PDB entry 8EHQ | electron microscopy, 3.00 A resolution | chains G and N of the 9 polymer chains in the assembly

== Chain G ==
Molecule: Transcription termination/antitermination protein NusG
Source organism: Bacillus subtilis subsp. subtilis str. 168
Reference sequence: Q06795 (NUSG_BACSU); residues 1-177 here = UniProt positions 1-177
Sequence (177 residues; row label = number of the first residue in the row):
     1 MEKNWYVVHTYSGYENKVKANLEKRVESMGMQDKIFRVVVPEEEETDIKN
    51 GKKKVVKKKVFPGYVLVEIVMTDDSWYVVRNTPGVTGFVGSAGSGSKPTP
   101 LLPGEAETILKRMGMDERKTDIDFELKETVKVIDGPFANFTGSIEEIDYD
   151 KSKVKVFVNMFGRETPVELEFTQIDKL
Not modelled in the structure: 1-2, 113-177

== Chain N ==
Molecule: 40-nt DNA strand
Sequence (40 nucleotides; row label = number of the first residue in the row):
     1 GGGCGCATGCTGCTCTTCTTTGCCATCACGGCGACTGCCG
Not modelled in the structure: 1-2

== How chain G and chain N interact ==
Contacting residue pairs (11):
  Tyr11(G) - DC18(N)  hydrogen bond to the base
  Asp73(G) - DT21(N)  base contact
  Trp76(G) - DT20(N)  sugar contact
  Trp76(G) - DT21(N)  base contact
  Tyr77(G) - DT21(N)  base contact
  Arg80(G) - DC18(N)  base contact
  Arg80(G) - DT20(N)  salt bridge to the phosphate
  Asn81(G) - DT20(N)  base contact
  Thr86(G) - DC18(N)  hydrogen bond to the sugar
  Thr86(G) - DT19(N)  phosphate contact
  Lys97(G) - DT21(N)  hydrogen bond to the base
Other interface residues (no listed pair), chain G (10 interface residues in all): Ser12, Val85
Other interface residues (no listed pair), chain N (6 interface residues in all): DT16, DT17

== In short ==
10 residues of chain G and 6 residues of chain N are in contact; the contacts include 3 hydrogen bonds and 1
salt bridge. Polar pairs include Tyr11(G)-DC18(N), Lys97(G)-DT21(N) and Thr86(G)-DC18(N).
Here chain G is Transcription termination/antitermination protein NusG (Bacillus subtilis subsp. subtilis str.
168) and chain N is a 40-nt DNA strand. Entry 8EHQ (Mycobacterium tuberculosis paused transcription complex
with Bacillus subtilis NusG) was determined by electron microscopy, deposited together with 8EJ3, 8EOE, 8EOF,
8EOS, 8EOT and 8EXY.
